Entry 8P1U (electron microscopy, 3.30 A resolution); this record covers chains B and D of the 5 polymer chains in the assembly.

# Chain B
Name: Peptidoglycan D, D-transpeptidase FtsI
From: Pseudomonas aeruginosa
Notes: EC 3.4.16.4
UniProtKB: G3XD46 (FTSI_PSEAE); residues 1-579 here = UniProt positions 1-579
Amino-acid sequence (579 residues; row label = number of the first residue in the row):
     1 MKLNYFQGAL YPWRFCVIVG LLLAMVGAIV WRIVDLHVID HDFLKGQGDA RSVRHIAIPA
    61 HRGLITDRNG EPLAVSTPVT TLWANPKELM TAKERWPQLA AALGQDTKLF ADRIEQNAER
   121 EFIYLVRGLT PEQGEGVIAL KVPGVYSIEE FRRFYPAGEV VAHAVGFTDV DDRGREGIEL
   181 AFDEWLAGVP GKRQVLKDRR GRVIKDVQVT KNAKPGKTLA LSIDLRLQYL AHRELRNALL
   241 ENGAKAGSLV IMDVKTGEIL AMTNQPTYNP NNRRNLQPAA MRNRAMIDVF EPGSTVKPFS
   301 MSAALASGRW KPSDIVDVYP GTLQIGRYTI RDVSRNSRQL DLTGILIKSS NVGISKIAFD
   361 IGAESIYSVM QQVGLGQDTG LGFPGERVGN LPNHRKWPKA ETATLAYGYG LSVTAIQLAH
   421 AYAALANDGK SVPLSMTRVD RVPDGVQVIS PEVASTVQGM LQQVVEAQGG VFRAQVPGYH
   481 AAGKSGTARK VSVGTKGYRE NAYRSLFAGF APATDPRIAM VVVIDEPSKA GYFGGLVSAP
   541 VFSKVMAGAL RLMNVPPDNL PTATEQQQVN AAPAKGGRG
Not modelled in the structure: 1-5, 39-51, 491-501, 560-579
UniProt features mapped onto this chain:
  - active site: Ser-294 (Acyl-ester intermediate)

# Chain D
Name: Cell division protein FtsB
From: Pseudomonas aeruginosa
UniProtKB: Q9HXZ6 (FTSB_PSEAE); numbering as in UniProt (aligned over 1-94)
Amino-acid sequence (94 residues; row label = number of the first residue in the row):
     1 MRLRSPYWLF VVLILALAGL QYRLWVGDGS LAQVRDLQKQ IADQHGENER LLERNRILEA
    61 EVAELKKGTE TVEERARHEL GMVKDGETLY QLAK
Not modelled in the structure: 1-5, 93-94

# Chain B / chain D interface
Pairs across the interface (7):
  Glu-71(B) / Arg-75(D)  salt bridge
  Glu-71(B) / Glu-79(D)
  Arg-551(B) / Leu-80(D)  hydrogen bond (side chain-backbone)
  Arg-551(B) / Gly-81(D)
  Leu-552(B) / Glu-79(D)
  Leu-552(B) / Leu-80(D)
  Asn-554(B) / Gln-91(D)  hydrogen bond
Other interface residues (no listed pair), chain B (5 interface residues in all): Arg-226
Other interface residues (no listed pair), chain D (6 interface residues in all): Leu-92

# In short
Chain B and chain D form an interface of 5 and 6 residues respectively, with 2 hydrogen bonds and 1 salt
bridge. Among the polar pairs are Glu-71(B)/Arg-75(D), Arg-551(B)/Leu-80(D) and Asn-554(B)/Gln-91(D). UniProt
lists active-site residue Ser-294(B) on chain B.
Here chain B is Peptidoglycan D, D-transpeptidase FtsI and chain D is Cell division protein FtsB, both from
Pseudomonas aeruginosa. Entry 8P1U (Structure of divisome complex FtsWIQLB) was determined by electron
microscopy.
